Entry 9NE7 (electron microscopy, 3.53 A resolution); this record covers chains A and P of the 6 polymer chains in the assembly.

== Chain A ==
Molecule: DNA polymerase epsilon catalytic subunit A
Organism: Homo sapiens
Notes: EC 2.7.7.7, 3.1.11.-
UniProt: Q07864 (DPOE1_HUMAN); residue numbers follow UniProt; this construct covers 1-1200
Sequence (1200 residues; each row starts with the number of its first residue):
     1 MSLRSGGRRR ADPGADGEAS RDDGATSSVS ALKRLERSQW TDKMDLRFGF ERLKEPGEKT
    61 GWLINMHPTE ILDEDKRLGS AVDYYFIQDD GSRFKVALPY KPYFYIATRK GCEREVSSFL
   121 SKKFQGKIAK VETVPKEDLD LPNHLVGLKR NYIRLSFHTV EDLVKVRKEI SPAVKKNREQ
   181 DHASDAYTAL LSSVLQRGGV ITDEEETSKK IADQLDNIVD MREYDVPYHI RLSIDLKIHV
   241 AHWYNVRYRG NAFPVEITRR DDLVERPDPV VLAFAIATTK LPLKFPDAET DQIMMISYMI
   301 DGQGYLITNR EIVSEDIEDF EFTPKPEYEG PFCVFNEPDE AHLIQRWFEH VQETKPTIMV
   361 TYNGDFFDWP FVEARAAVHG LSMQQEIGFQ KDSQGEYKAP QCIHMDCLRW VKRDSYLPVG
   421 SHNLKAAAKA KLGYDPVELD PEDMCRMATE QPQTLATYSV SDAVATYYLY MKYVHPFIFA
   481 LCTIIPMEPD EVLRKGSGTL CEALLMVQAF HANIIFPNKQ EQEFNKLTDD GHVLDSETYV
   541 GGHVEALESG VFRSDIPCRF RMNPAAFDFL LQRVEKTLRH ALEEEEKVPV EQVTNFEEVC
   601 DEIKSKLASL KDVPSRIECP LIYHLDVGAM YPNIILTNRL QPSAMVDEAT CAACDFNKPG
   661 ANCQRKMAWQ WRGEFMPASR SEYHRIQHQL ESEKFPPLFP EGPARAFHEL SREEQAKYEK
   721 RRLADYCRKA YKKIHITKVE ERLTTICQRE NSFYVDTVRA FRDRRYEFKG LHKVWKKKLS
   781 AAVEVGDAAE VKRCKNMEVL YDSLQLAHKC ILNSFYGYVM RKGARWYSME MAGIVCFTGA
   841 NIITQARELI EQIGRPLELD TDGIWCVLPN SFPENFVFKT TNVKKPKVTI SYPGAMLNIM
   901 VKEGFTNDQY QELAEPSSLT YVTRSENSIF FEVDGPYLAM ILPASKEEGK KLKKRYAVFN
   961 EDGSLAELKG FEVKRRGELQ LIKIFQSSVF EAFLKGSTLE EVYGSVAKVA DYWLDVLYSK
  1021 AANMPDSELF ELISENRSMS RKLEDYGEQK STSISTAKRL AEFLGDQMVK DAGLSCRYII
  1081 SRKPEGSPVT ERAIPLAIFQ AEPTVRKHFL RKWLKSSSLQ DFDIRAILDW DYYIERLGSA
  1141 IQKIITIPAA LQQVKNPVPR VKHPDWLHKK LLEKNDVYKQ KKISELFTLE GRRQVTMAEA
Unresolved in the structure: 1-28, 182-212, 1198-1200
Differences from the reference sequence: conflict Ala275 (Asp in Q07864), Ala277 (Glu in Q07864)
Bound ions: 4Fe-4S cluster Fe: Cys651, Cys654, Cys663, Cys747
Small-molecule neighbours: 4Fe-4S cluster (SF4): Leu145, Cys651, Cys654, Phe656, Asn657, Cys663, Gln664, Thr745, Cys747, Arg749
UniProt features mapped onto this chain:
  - modified residue: Ser1184 (Phosphoserine)
From the paper describing this entry:
  - binding site for the 33-nt DNA strand (chain P): Lys733, Arg975, Arg976
  - binding site for the 47-nt DNA strand: Arg975
  - disease-associated variants - P286K, P286R: decreased catalytic activity (citing earlier work)

== Chain P ==
Molecule: 33-nt DNA strand
Sequence (33 nucleotides; row label = number of the first residue in the row):
     1 TGAGGTTCAG CAAGGTGATG CTTTAGATTT TTT
Unresolved in the structure: 1-13

== Interface between chain A and chain P ==
Contacting residue pairs (13):
  Asn363(A) - DT33(P)  base contact
  Phe366(A) - DT33(P)  base contact
  Arg728(A) - DT28(P)  salt bridge to the phosphate
  Lys733(A) - DA27(P)  salt bridge to the phosphate
  Ile734(A) - DA27(P)  phosphate contact
  Ile734(A) - DT28(P)  phosphate contact
  Arg975(A) - DT32(P)  sugar contact
  Arg976(A) - DT31(P)  hydrogen bond to the base
  Arg976(A) - DT32(P)  base contact
  Arg1037(A) - DT32(P)  salt bridge to the phosphate
  Ser1038(A) - DT32(P)  phosphate contact
  Ser1040(A) - DT33(P)  base contact
  Gln1049(A) - DT30(P)  sugar contact
Other interface residues (no listed pair), chain A (15 interface residues in all): Val419, Gly420, Tyr1046, Glu1048
Other interface residues (no listed pair), chain P (7 interface residues in all): DG26

== Summary ==
15 residues of chain A and 7 residues of chain P are in contact, with 1 hydrogen bond and 3 salt bridges.
Polar contacts include Arg976(A)-DT31(P), Arg728(A)-DT28(P) and Lys733(A)-DA27(P). From the paper: a binding
site for the 33-nt DNA strand (chain P) at Lys733(A), Arg975(A) and Arg976(A); P286K and P286R of chain A
reduce catalytic activity.
Here chain A is DNA polymerase epsilon catalytic subunit A (Homo sapiens) and chain P is a 33-nt DNA strand.
Entry 9NE7 (Human polymerase epsilon bound to PCNA and DNA with an in-situ-generated mismatch in the
Pol-backtracking state) was determined by electron microscopy together with 9NE6, 9NE8, 9NE9 and 9NEA from the
same study.
